8Z6W - chains L and I of the 9 polymer chains in the assembly; structure by electron microscopy, 3.04 A resolution.

Chain L:
Name: CYFN1006-2 light chain
From: Homo sapiens
Amino-acid sequence (215 residues; numbered 1 to 233; 18 numbers in that range are skipped by the numbering (no residue carries them; nothing is unmodelled there); the number before each row is that of its first residue):
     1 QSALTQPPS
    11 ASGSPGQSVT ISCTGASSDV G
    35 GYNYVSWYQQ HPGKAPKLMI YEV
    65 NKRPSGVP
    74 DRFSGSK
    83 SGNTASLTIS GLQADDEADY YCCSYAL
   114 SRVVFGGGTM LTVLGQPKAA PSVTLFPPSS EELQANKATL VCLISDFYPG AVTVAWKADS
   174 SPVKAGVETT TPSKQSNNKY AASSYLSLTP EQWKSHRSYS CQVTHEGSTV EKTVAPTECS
Not modelled in the structure: 1, 223-233
Disulfides: Cys-23/Cys-104, Cys-155/Cys-214

Chain I:
Name: CYFN1006-2 heavy chain
From: Homo sapiens
Amino-acid sequence (218 residues; numbered 1 to 226 plus 1 insertion-coded residue; 9 numbers in that range are skipped by the numbering (no residue carries them; nothing is unmodelled there); the number before each row is that of its first residue):
     1 QMQLVQSGA
    11 EVKKPGESLK ISCKGSGYTF
    35 SYYWIGWVRQ MPGKGLEWMG IIYPG
    62 DSDTRYSPSF Q
    74 GQVTISADKS ISTAYLHWSS LKASDTAMYY CARQGDLG
  112A D
   112 WILLGYWGQG TLVTVSSAST KGPSVFPLAP SSKSTSG
   150 TAALGCLVKD YFPEPVTVSW NSGALTSGVH TFPAVLQSSG LYSLSSVVTV PSSSLGTQTY
   210 ICNVNHKPSN TKVDKKV
Disulfides: Cys-23/Cys-104, Cys-155/Cys-211

How chain L and chain I interact:
Contacting residue pairs (49; chain L residue first):
  Tyr-38(L) / Asp-112A(I)
  Tyr-42(L) / Leu-114(I)  hydrogen bond (side chain-backbone)
  Tyr-42(L) / Leu-115(I)
  Tyr-42(L) / Trp-118(I)  hydrophobic
  Gln-44(L) / Gln-44(I)  hydrogen bond
  Gln-44(L) / Leu-50(I)
  Gln-44(L) / Tyr-103(I)  hydrogen bond
  Lys-48(L) / Tyr-103(I)
  Ala-49(L) / Tyr-103(I)  hydrophobic
  Ala-49(L) / Gly-119(I)
  Pro-50(L) / Leu-50(I)  hydrophobic
  Pro-50(L) / Trp-118(I)
  Leu-52(L) / Leu-114(I)  hydrophobic
  Leu-52(L) / Gly-116(I)
  Tyr-55(L) / Leu-110(I)
  Tyr-55(L) / Gly-111(I)
  Tyr-55(L) / Leu-114(I)  hydrophobic
  Tyr-103(L) / Lys-48(I)
  Tyr-103(L) / Gly-49(I)
  Tyr-107(L) / Asp-112A(I)
  Tyr-107(L) / Ile-113(I)  hydrophobic
  Arg-115(L) / Pro-69(I)
  Val-116(L) / Trp-52(I)  hydrophobic
  Val-116(L) / Ile-113(I)
  Phe-118(L) / Leu-50(I)
  Phe-139(L) / Ala-140(I)
  Phe-139(L) / Ala-152(I)
  Phe-139(L) / Val-196(I)  hydrophobic
  Ser-142(L) / Pro-138(I)  hydrogen bond (side chain-backbone)
  Glu-144(L) / Pro-138(I)
  Glu-144(L) / Lys-224(I)  salt bridge
  Glu-145(L) / Phe-137(I)
  Thr-152(L) / Lys-158(I)
  Val-154(L) / Leu-156(I)  hydrophobic
  Val-154(L) / Ser-194(I)
  Leu-156(L) / Phe-181(I)  hydrophobic
  Ile-157(L) / Phe-181(I)
  Ser-158(L) / Phe-181(I)
  Glu-181(L) / Val-184(I)
  Glu-181(L) / Gln-186(I)
  Thr-183(L) / Val-184(I)
  Pro-185(L) / Pro-182(I)  hydrophobic
  Lys-187(L) / His-179(I)
  Ala-194(L) / Phe-181(I)  hydrophobic
  Ala-195(L) / Phe-181(I)
  Tyr-198(L) / Val-184(I)  hydrophobic
  Tyr-198(L) / Ser-192(I)  hydrogen bond (side chain-backbone)
  Tyr-198(L) / Leu-193(I)  hydrogen bond (side chain-backbone)
  Tyr-198(L) / Ser-194(I)  hydrogen bond
Also at the interface, not in a pair above, chain L (34 interface residues in all): Ser-40, Lys-51, Ser-114, Lys-150, Thr-182
Also at the interface, not in a pair above, chain I (38 interface residues in all): Val-42, Trp-112, Val-136, Leu-139, Asp-159, Ala-183

In short:
The interface between chain L and chain I involves 34 residues on one side and 38 on the other, with 7
hydrogen bonds and 1 salt bridge. Polar contacts include Glu-144(L)/Lys-224(I), Tyr-42(L)/Leu-114(I) and
Gln-44(L)/Gln-44(I).
Here chain L is CYFN1006-2 light chain and chain I is CYFN1006-2 heavy chain, both from Homo sapiens. Entry
8Z6W (Structure of EG.5.1 S trimer with 3 down-RBDs complex with antibody CYFN1006-2) was determined by
electron microscopy.
